Entry 7WZW (electron microscopy, 4.00 A resolution); this record covers chains F and E of the 4 polymer chains in the assembly.

== Chain F ==
Name: Serine/threonine-protein kinase MEC1
From: Saccharomyces cerevisiae S288C
Notes: EC 2.7.11.1
UniProtKB: P38111 (ATR_YEAST); numbering as in UniProt (aligned over 1-2368)
Sequence (2368 residues; row label = number of the first residue in the row):
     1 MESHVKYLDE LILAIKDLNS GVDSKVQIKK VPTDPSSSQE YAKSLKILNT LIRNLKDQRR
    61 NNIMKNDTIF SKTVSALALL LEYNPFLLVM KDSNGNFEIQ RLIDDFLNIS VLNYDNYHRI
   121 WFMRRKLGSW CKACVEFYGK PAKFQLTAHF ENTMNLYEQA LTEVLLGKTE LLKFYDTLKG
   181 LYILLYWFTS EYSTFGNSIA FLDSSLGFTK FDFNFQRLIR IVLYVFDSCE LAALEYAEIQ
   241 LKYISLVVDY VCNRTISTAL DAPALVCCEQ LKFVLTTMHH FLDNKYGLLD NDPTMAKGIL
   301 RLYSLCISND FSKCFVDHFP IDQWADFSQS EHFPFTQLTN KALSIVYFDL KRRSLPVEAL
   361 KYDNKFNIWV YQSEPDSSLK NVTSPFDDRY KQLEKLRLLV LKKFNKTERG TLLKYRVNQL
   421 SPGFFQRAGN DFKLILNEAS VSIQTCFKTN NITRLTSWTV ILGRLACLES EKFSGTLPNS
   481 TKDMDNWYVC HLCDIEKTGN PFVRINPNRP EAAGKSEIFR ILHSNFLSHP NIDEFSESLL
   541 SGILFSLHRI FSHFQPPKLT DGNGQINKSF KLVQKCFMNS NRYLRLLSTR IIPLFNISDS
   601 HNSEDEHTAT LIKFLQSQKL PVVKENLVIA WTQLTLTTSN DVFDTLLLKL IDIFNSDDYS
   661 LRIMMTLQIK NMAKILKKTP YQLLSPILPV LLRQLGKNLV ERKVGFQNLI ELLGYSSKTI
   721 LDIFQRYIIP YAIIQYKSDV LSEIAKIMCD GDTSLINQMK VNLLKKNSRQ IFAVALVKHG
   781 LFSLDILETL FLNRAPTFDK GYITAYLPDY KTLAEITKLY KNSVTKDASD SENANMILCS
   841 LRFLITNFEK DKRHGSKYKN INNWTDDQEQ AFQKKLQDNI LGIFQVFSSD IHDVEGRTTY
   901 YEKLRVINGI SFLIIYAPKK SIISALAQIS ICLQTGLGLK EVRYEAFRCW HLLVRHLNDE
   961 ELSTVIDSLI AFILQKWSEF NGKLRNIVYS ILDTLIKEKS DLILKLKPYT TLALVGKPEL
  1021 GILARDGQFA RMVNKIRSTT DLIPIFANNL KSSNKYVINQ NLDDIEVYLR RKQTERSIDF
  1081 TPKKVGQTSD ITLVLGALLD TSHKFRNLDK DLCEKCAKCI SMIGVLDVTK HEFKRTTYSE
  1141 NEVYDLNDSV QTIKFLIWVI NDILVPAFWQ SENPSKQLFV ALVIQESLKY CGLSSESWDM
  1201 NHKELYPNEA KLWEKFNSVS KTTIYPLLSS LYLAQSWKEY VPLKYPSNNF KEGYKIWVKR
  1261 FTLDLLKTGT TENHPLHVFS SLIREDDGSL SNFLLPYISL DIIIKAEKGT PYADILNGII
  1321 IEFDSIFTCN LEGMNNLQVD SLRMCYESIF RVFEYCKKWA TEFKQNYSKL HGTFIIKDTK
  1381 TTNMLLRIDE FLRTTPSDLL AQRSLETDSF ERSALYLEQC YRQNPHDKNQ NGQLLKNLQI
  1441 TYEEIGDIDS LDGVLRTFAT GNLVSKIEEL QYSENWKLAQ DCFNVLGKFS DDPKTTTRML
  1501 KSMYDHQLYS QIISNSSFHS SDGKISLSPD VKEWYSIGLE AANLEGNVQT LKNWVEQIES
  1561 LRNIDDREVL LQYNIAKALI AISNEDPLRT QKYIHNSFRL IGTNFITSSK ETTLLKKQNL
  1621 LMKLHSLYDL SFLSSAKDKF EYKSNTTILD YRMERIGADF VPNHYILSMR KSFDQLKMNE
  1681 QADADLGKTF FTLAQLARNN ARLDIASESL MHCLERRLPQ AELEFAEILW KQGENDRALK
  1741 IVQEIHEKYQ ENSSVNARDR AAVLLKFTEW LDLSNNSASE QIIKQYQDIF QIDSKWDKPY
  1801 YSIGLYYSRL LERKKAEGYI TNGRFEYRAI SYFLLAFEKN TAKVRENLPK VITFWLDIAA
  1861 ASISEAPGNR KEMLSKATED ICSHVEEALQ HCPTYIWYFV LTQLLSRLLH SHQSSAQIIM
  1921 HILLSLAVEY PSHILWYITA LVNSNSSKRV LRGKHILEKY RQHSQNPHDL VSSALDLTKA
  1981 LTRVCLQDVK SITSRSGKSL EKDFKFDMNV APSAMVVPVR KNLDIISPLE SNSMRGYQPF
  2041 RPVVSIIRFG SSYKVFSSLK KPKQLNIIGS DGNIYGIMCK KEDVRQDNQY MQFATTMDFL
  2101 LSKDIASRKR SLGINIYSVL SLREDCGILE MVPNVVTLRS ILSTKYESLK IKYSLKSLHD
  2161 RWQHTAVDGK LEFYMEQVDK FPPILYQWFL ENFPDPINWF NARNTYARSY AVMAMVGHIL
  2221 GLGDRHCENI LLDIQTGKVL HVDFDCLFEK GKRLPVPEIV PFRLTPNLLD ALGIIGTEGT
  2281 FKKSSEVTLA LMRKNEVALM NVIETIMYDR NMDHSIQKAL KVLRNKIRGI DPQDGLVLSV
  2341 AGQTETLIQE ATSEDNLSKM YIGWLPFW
Not modelled in the structure: 1, 33-43, 475-479, 852-855, 1082-1089, 1136-1139, 1284-1287, 1449-1461, 1698-1700, 1817-1820, 1867-1869, 1991-2003, 2017-2020, 2031-2035, 2043-2046, 2260-2263, 2310-2315, 2338-2343, 2360-2368
Curated features (UniProtKB/Swiss-Prot):
  - region: Val2055 to Lys2061 (G-loop), Gly2221 to Asn2229 (Catalytic loop), His2241 to Thr2265 (Activation loop)

== Chain E ==
Name: Serine/threonine-protein kinase MEC1
From: Saccharomyces cerevisiae S288C
Notes: EC 2.7.11.1
UniProtKB: P38111 (ATR_YEAST); numbering as in UniProt; present here: 1-1081, 1090-2368
Sequence (2368 residues; row label = number of the first residue in the row; note: 7 numbers in that range are skipped by the numbering (no residue carries them; nothing is unmodelled there); a row labelled like 1085A-1085G holds insertion residues (1085A, then the next letters in order)):
     1 MESHVKYLDE LILAIKDLNS GVDSKVQIKK VPTDPSSSQE YAKSLKILNT LIRNLKDQRR
    61 NNIMKNDTIF SKTVSALALL LEYNPFLLVM KDSNGNFEIQ RLIDDFLNIS VLNYDNYHRI
   121 WFMRRKLGSW CKACVEFYGK PAKFQLTAHF ENTMNLYEQA LTEVLLGKTE LLKFYDTLKG
   181 LYILLYWFTS EYSTFGNSIA FLDSSLGFTK FDFNFQRLIR IVLYVFDSCE LAALEYAEIQ
   241 LKYISLVVDY VCNRTISTAL DAPALVCCEQ LKFVLTTMHH FLDNKYGLLD NDPTMAKGIL
   301 RLYSLCISND FSKCFVDHFP IDQWADFSQS EHFPFTQLTN KALSIVYFDL KRRSLPVEAL
   361 KYDNKFNIWV YQSEPDSSLK NVTSPFDDRY KQLEKLRLLV LKKFNKTERG TLLKYRVNQL
   421 SPGFFQRAGN DFKLILNEAS VSIQTCFKTN NITRLTSWTV ILGRLACLES EKFSGTLPNS
   481 TKDMDNWYVC HLCDIEKTGN PFVRINPNRP EAAGKSEIFR ILHSNFLSHP NIDEFSESLL
   541 SGILFSLHRI FSHFQPPKLT DGNGQINKSF KLVQKCFMNS NRYLRLLSTR IIPLFNISDS
   601 HNSEDEHTAT LIKFLQSQKL PVVKENLVIA WTQLTLTTSN DVFDTLLLKL IDIFNSDDYS
   661 LRIMMTLQIK NMAKILKKTP YQLLSPILPV LLRQLGKNLV ERKVGFQNLI ELLGYSSKTI
   721 LDIFQRYIIP YAIIQYKSDV LSEIAKIMCD GDTSLINQMK VNLLKKNSRQ IFAVALVKHG
   781 LFSLDILETL FLNRAPTFDK GYITAYLPDY KTLAEITKLY KNSVTKDASD SENANMILCS
   841 LRFLITNFEK DKRHGSKYKN INNWTDDQEQ AFQKKLQDNI LGIFQVFSSD IHDVEGRTTY
   901 YEKLRVINGI SFLIIYAPKK SIISALAQIS ICLQTGLGLK EVRYEAFRCW HLLVRHLNDE
   961 ELSTVIDSLI AFILQKWSEF NGKLRNIVYS ILDTLIKEKS DLILKLKPYT TLALVGKPEL
  1021 GILARDGQFA RMVNKIRSTT DLIPIFANNL KSSNKYVINQ NLDDIEVYLR RKQTERSIDF
  1081 T
  1085 P
1085A-1085G KKVGQTS
  1090 DITLVLGALL DTSHKFRNLD KDLCEKCAKC ISMIGVLDVT KHEFKRTTYS ENEVYDLNDS
  1150 VQTIKFLIWV INDILVPAFW QSENPSKQLF VALVIQESLK YCGLSSESWD MNHKELYPNE
  1210 AKLWEKFNSV SKTTIYPLLS SLYLAQSWKE YVPLKYPSNN FKEGYKIWVK RFTLDLLKTG
  1270 TTENHPLHVF SSLIREDDGS LSNFLLPYIS LDIIIKAEKG TPYADILNGI IIEFDSIFTC
  1330 NLEGMNNLQV DSLRMCYESI FRVFEYCKKW ATEFKQNYSK LHGTFIIKDT KTTNMLLRID
  1390 EFLRTTPSDL LAQRSLETDS FERSALYLEQ CYRQNPHDKN QNGQLLKNLQ ITYEEIGDID
  1450 SLDGVLRTFA TGNLVSKIEE LQYSENWKLA QDCFNVLGKF SDDPKTTTRM LKSMYDHQLY
  1510 SQIISNSSFH SSDGKISLSP DVKEWYSIGL EAANLEGNVQ TLKNWVEQIE SLRNIDDREV
  1570 LLQYNIAKAL IAISNEDPLR TQKYIHNSFR LIGTNFITSS KETTLLKKQN LLMKLHSLYD
  1630 LSFLSSAKDK FEYKSNTTIL DYRMERIGAD FVPNHYILSM RKSFDQLKMN EQADADLGKT
  1690 FFTLAQLARN NARLDIASES LMHCLERRLP QAELEFAEIL WKQGENDRAL KIVQEIHEKY
  1750 QENSSVNARD RAAVLLKFTE WLDLSNNSAS EQIIKQYQDI FQIDSKWDKP YYSIGLYYSR
  1810 LLERKKAEGY ITNGRFEYRA ISYFLLAFEK NTAKVRENLP KVITFWLDIA AASISEAPGN
  1870 RKEMLSKATE DICSHVEEAL QHCPTYIWYF VLTQLLSRLL HSHQSSAQII MHILLSLAVE
  1930 YPSHILWYIT ALVNSNSSKR VLRGKHILEK YRQHSQNPHD LVSSALDLTK ALTRVCLQDV
  1990 KSITSRSGKS LEKDFKFDMN VAPSAMVVPV RKNLDIISPL ESNSMRGYQP FRPVVSIIRF
  2050 GSSYKVFSSL KKPKQLNIIG SDGNIYGIMC KKEDVRQDNQ YMQFATTMDF LLSKDIASRK
  2110 RSLGINIYSV LSLREDCGIL EMVPNVVTLR SILSTKYESL KIKYSLKSLH DRWQHTAVDG
  2170 KLEFYMEQVD KFPPILYQWF LENFPDPINW FNARNTYARS YAVMAMVGHI LGLGDRHCEN
  2230 ILLDIQTGKV LHVDFDCLFE KGKRLPVPEI VPFRLTPNLL DALGIIGTEG TFKKSSEVTL
  2290 ALMRKNEVAL MNVIETIMYD RNMDHSIQKA LKVLRNKIRG IDPQDGLVLS VAGQTETLIQ
  2350 EATSEDNLSK MYIGWLPFW
Not modelled in the structure: 1, 22-43, 475-479, 852-855, 1085A-1085G, 1136-1139, 1284-1287, 1867-1869, 1893-1896, 1928-1936, 1943-1948, 1991-2003, 2031-2035, 2040, 2056-2060, 2103-2108, 2129-2135, 2182-2184, 2194-2198, 2249, 2312-2316, 2330-2337, 2354-2368
Curated features (UniProtKB/Swiss-Prot):
  - region: Val2055 to Lys2061 (G-loop), Gly2221 to Asn2229 (Catalytic loop), His2241 to Thr2265 (Activation loop)

== How chain F and chain E interact ==
Contacting residue pairs - 19 pairs, chain F then chain E:
  Val1485(F) with Glu1708(E)
  His1519(F) with His1519(E); Ser1520(E)
  Ser1520(F) with His1519(E); Ser1520(E); Ser1521(E), hydrogen bond (backbone-backbone)
  Ser1521(F) with Ser1520(E)
  Glu1708(F) with Val1485(E)
  Met1711(F) with Val1485(E); Leu1486(E)
  Glu1722(F) with Leu1463(E)
  Arg1737(F) with Glu1469(E); Leu1470(E)
  Pro2332(F) with Ser1774(E)
  Gln2333(F) with Leu1773(E); Ser1774(E)
  Leu2336(F) with Lys1731(E)
  Val2337(F) with Gln1732(E), hydrogen bond (backbone-backbone); Gly1733(E)
Other interface residues (no listed pair), chain F (17 interface residues in all): Cys1482, Ser1707, Glu1734, Asn1776, Gln2349
Other interface residues (no listed pair), chain E (22 interface residues in all): Ile1467, Asn1475, Cys1482, Ser1516, Met1711, Trp1730, Arg1737, Thr2346

== Overview ==
The interface between chain F and chain E involves 17 residues on one side and 22 on the other, with 2
hydrogen bonds. The backbones hydrogen-bond at Ser1520(F)-Ser1521(E) and Val2337(F)-Gln1732(E).
Chain F and chain E are both Serine/threonine-protein kinase MEC1 (Saccharomyces cerevisiae S288C); the
structure, Cryo-EM structure of MEC1-DDC2-MMS, was determined by electron microscopy (same publication as
7WZR).
